PDB entry 9DQV | electron microscopy, 3.30 A resolution | chains G and M of the 16 polymer chains in the assembly

Chain G:
Name: Structural polyprotein
From: Western equine encephalitis virus
UniProtKB: C7EPF2 (C7EPF2_WEEV); residues 1-434 here correspond to UniProt positions 798-1231 (UniProt number = residue number + 797)
Sequence (434 residues; row label = number of the first residue in the row):
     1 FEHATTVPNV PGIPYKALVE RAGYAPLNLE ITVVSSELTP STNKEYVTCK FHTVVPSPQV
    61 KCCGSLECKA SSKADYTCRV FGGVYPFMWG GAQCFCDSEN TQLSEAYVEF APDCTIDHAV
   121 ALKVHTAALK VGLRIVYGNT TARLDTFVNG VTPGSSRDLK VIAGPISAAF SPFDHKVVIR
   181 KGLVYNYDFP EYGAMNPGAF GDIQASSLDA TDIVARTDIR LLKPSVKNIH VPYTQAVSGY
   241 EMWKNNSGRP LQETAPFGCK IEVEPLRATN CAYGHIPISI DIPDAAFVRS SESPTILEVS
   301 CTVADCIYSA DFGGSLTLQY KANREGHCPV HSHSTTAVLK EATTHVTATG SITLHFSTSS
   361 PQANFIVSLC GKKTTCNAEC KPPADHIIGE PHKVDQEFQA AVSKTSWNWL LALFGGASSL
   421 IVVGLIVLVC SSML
Construct notes: conflict Val55 (Ile852 in C7EPF2), Arg143 (His940 in C7EPF2), Asn196 (Lys993 in C7EPF2), Thr269 (Ser1066 in C7EPF2), Asn323 (Asp1120 in C7EPF2)
Cystine bridges: Cys49-Cys114, Cys62-Cys94, Cys63-Cys96, Cys68-Cys78, Cys259-Cys271, Cys301-Cys376, Cys306-Cys380, Cys328-Cys370
Covalently attached groups: N-acetylglucosamine (NAG) linked to Asn139, Asn245

Chain M:
Name: Protocadherin-10
From: Homo sapiens
UniProtKB: Q9P2E7 (PCD10_HUMAN); residues 1-103 here correspond to UniProt positions 19-121 (UniProt number = residue number + 18)
Sequence (103 residues; numbered 1 to 103; the number before each row is that of its first residue):
     1 QLHYTVQEEQ EHGTFVGNIA EDLGLDITKL SARGFQTVPN SRTPYLDLNL ETGVLYVNEK
    61 IDREQICKQS PSCVLHLEVF LENPLELFQV EIEVLDINDN PPS
Disordered / not traced: 68-72, 97-103
Cystine bridges: Cys67-Cys73

Chain G / chain M interface:
Pairs across the interface (10):
  Phe87(G) - Gln1(M)
  Phe87(G) - Leu2(M)  hydrophobic
  Phe87(G) - Asp22(M)
  Met88(G) - Gln1(M)
  Trp89(G) - His3(M)
  Val226(G) - Gln1(M)
  Lys227(G) - Gln1(M)
  Lys227(G) - Leu23(M)
  Lys227(G) - Phe88(M)
  Asn228(G) - Gln1(M)
Also at the interface, not in a pair above, chain G (7 interface residues in all): Tyr85

Overview:
Chain G and chain M form an interface of 7 and 6 residues respectively. N-acetylglucosamine is covalently
linked to Asn139(G) and Asn245(G).
Chain G is Structural polyprotein (Western equine encephalitis virus) and chain M is Protocadherin-10 (Homo
sapiens); the structure, Structure of western equine encephalitis virus CBA87 VLP in complex with human PCDH10
EC1, was determined by electron microscopy.
